PDB entry 4HRC | X-ray diffraction, 2.80 A resolution | chains L and M of the 28 polymer chains in the assembly

[Chain L]
Molecule: Proteasome component C5
Organism: Saccharomyces cerevisiae
Notes: EC 3.4.25.1
Reference sequence: P23724 (PSB1_YEAST); residues 1-222 here correspond to UniProt positions 20-241 (UniProt number = residue number + 19)
Sequence (222 residues; each row starts with the number of its first residue):
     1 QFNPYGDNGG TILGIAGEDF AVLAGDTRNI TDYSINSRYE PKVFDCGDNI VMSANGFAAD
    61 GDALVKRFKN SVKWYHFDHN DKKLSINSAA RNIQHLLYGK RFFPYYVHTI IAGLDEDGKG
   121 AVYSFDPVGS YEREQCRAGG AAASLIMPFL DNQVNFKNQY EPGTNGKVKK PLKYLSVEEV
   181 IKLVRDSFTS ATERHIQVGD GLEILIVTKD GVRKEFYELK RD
Residues lining bound ligands: Carmaphycin A analogue, bound from (OV2; N-hexanoyl-L-valyl-N~1~-[(2R,3S,4S)-1,3-dihydroxy-2,6-dimethylheptan-4-yl]-N~5~,N~5~-dimethyl-L-glutamamide): Y106, D126, P127, V128

[Chain M]
Molecule: Proteasome component PRE4
Organism: Saccharomyces cerevisiae
Notes: EC 3.4.25.1
Reference sequence: P30657 (PSB4_YEAST); residues 1-233 here correspond to UniProt positions 34-266 (UniProt number = residue number + 33)
Sequence (233 residues; numbered 1 to 233; the number before each row is that of its first residue):
     1 TQQPIVTGTS VISMKYDNGV IIAADNLGSY GSLLRFNGVE RLIPVGDNTV VGISGDISDM
    61 QHIERLLKDL VTENAYDNPL ADAEEALEPS YIFEYLATVM YQRRSKMNPL WNAIIVAGVQ
   121 SNGDQFLRYV NLLGVTYSSP TLATGFGAHM ANPLLRKVVD RESDIPKTTV QVAEEAIVNA
   181 MRVLYYRDAR SSRNFSLAII DKNTGLTFKK NLQVENMKWD FAKDIKGYGT QKI

[Chain L / chain M interface]
Pairs across the interface (44):
  Q1(L) with T1(M)
  F2(L) with T1(M); M107(M); P109(M), hydrophobic; W111(M), hydrophobic; L132(M), hydrophobic; L133(M), hydrophobic
  N3(L) with L133(M)
  P4(L) with R104(M), hydrogen bond (backbone-side chain); M107(M), hydrophobic; L133(M)
  Y5(L) with R104(M)
  N8(L) with V135(M)
  S34(L) with H149(M), hydrogen bond
  I35(L) with R156(M), hydrogen bond (backbone-side chain)
  N36(L) with Y137(M); S139(M); R156(M)
  S37(L) with S138(M), hydrogen bond (side chain-backbone); S139(M)
  R38(L) with S139(M); D160(M), salt bridge
  Y39(L) with S138(M)
  E40(L) with R128(M), salt bridge; T136(M); Y137(M); S138(M), hydrogen bond (side chain-backbone)
  F57(L) with R104(M); L133(M); V135(M), hydrophobic
  A59(L) with Y101(M); L133(M); G134(M); V135(M)
  D60(L) with Y101(M), hydrogen bond; R104(M), salt bridge
  D62(L) with T136(M), hydrogen bond
  A63(L) with Y101(M)
  K66(L) with E94(M), salt bridge
  F103(L) with R104(M); S105(M)
  E218(L) with R161(M), salt bridge
  R221(L) with D160(M), salt bridge; R161(M)
Also at the interface, not in a pair above, chain L (26 interface residues in all): N29, A58, K100, Y105
Also at the interface, not in a pair above, chain M (23 interface residues in all): L142, A148

[In short]
The interface between chain L and chain M involves 26 residues on one side and 23 on the other, with 7
hydrogen bonds and 6 salt bridges. Among the polar pairs are R38(L)-D160(M), E40(L)-R128(M) and
D60(L)-R104(M). Chain L binds Carmaphycin A analogue, bound from.
Chain L is Proteasome component C5 and chain M is Proteasome component PRE4, both from Saccharomyces
cerevisiae; the structure, Crystal structure of yeast 20S proteasome in complex with epoxyketone carmaphycin
analogue 3, was determined by X-ray diffraction, deposited together with 4LTC, 4HNP and 4HRD.
